PDB entry 3V3Y | X-ray diffraction, 2.80 A resolution | chains H and M of the 3 polymer chains in the assembly

Chain H:
Molecule: Reaction center protein H chain
Organism: Rhodobacter sphaeroides
UniProtKB: P0C0Y7 (RCEH_RHOSH); residue numbers follow UniProt; this construct covers 10-250
Chain sequence (241 residues; each row starts with the number of its first residue):
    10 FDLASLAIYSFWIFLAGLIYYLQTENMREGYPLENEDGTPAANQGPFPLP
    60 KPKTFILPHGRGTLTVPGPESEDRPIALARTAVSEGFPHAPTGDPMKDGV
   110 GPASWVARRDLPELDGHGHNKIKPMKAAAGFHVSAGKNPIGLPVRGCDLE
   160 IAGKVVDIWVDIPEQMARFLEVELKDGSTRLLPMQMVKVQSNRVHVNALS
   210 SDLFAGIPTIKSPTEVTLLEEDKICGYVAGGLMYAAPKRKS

Chain M:
Molecule: Reaction center protein M chain
Organism: Rhodobacter sphaeroides
UniProtKB: P0C0Y9 (RCEM_RHOSH); residues 1-302 here correspond to UniProt positions 2-303 (UniProt number = residue number + 1)
Chain sequence (302 residues; row label = number of the first residue in the row):
     1 AEYQNIFTQVQVRGPADLGMTEDVNLANRSGVGPFSTLLGWFGNAQLGPI
    51 YLGSLGVLSLFSGLMWFFTIGIWFWYQAGWNPAVFLRDLFFFSLEPPAPE
   101 YGLSFAAPLKEGGLWLIASFFMFVAVWSWWGRTYLRAQALGMGKHTAWAF
   151 LSAIWLWMVLGFIRPILMGSWSEAVPYGIFSHLDWTNNFSLVHGNLFYNP
   201 FHGLSIAFLYGSALLFAMHGATILAVSRFGGERELEQIADRGTAAERAAL
   251 FWRWTMGFNATMEGIHRWAIWMAVLVTLTGGIGILLSGTVVDNWYVWGQN
   301 HG
Ion coordination: Fe ion: His219, Glu234, His266 (shared with 2 residues of chain L)
Small-molecule neighbours:
  - bacteriochlorophyll a (BCL), molecule 1: Trp66, Phe67, Leu89, Met122, Trp157, Leu160, Val175, Ile179, His182, Leu183, Trp185, Thr186
  - bacteriochlorophyll a (BCL), molecule 2: Trp66, Met122, Val126, Ala153, Ile154, Leu156, Trp157, Leu160, Thr186, Asn187, Phe189, Ser190, Asn195, Leu196, Phe197, His202, Ser205, Ile206, Leu209, Tyr210, Val276, Thr277, Gly280, Gly281, Gly283, Ile284
  - bacteriochlorophyll a (BCL), molecule 3: Thr186, Phe197, Tyr210
  - bacteriochlorophyll a (BCL), molecule 4: Phe197, Gly203, Ile206, Ala207, Tyr210, Gly211, Leu214
  - bacteriopheophytin a (BPH), molecule 1: Ser59, Leu60, Gly63, Leu64, Trp66, Phe67, Phe68, Ala125, Val126, Trp129, Thr133, Thr146, Ala149, Phe150, Ser152, Ala153, Ala273, Thr277
  - bacteriopheophytin a (BPH), molecule 2: Tyr210, Ala213, Leu214, Ala217, Met218, Trp252, Thr255, Met256
  - speroidenone (SPN): Trp66, Phe67, Phe68, Ile70, Gly71, Phe74, Trp75, Phe85, Phe105, Trp115, Leu116, Ser119, Phe120, Met122, Phe123, Trp157, Met158, Leu160, Gly161, Phe162, Trp171, Val175, Tyr177, Gly178, Ile179, His182
  - ubiquinone-10 (U10): Leu214, Leu215, Met218, His219, Thr222, Ile223, Ala245, Ala248, Ala249, Trp252, Met256, Phe258, Asn259, Ala260, Thr261, Met262, Ile265, Trp268, Met272
Curated features (UniProtKB/Swiss-Prot):
  - binding site ((7R,8Z)-bacteriochlorophyll b): His182, His202
  - binding site (Fe cation): His219, Glu234, His266
  - binding site (a ubiquinone): Trp252

How chain H and chain M interact:
Contacting residue pairs (118):
  Phe10(H) with His301(M)
  Asp11(H) with Val290(M); Trp297(M), hydrogen bond; His301(M), salt bridge
  Leu12(H) with Val290(M), hydrophobic
  Ala13(H) with Leu286(M), hydrophobic; Val291(M), hydrophobic; Trp297(M)
  Ser14(H) with Trp297(M); His301(M)
  Ala16(H) with Phe201(M)
  Ile17(H) with Pro200(M), hydrophobic; Phe201(M)
  Phe20(H) with Leu204(M), hydrophobic; Phe208(M), hydrophobic; Thr279(M)
  Trp21(H) with Leu204(M), hydrophobic
  Leu27(H) with Trp271(M); Leu275(M), hydrophobic
  Tyr30(H) with Arg267(M), hydrogen bond
  Leu31(H) with Arg267(M); Trp268(M), hydrophobic; Trp271(M)
  Gln32(H) with Phe258(M); Trp268(M)
  Glu34(H) with Arg267(M), salt bridge
  Asn35(H) with Ala260(M); Thr261(M), hydrogen bond (side chain-backbone); Gly264(M), hydrogen bond (side chain-backbone); Ile265(M), hydrogen bond (side chain-backbone); Trp268(M)
  Glu38(H) with Ile238(M); Arg241(M), salt bridge
  Tyr40(H) with Arg253(M), hydrogen bond
  Lys62(H) with Glu263(M), salt bridge; Arg267(M)
  Phe64(H) with Ile238(M), hydrophobic; Glu263(M)
  Leu66(H) with Ala239(M), hydrophobic
  Leu73(H) with Ile238(M); Ala239(M)
  Glu79(H) with Arg241(M), salt bridge
  Pro111(H) with Arg247(M), hydrogen bond (backbone-side chain)
  Ser113(H) with Thr243(M), hydrogen bond (backbone-side chain); Arg247(M), hydrogen bond (backbone-side chain)
  Val115(H) with Arg241(M); Gly242(M); Thr243(M); Glu246(M)
  Arg117(H) with Glu236(M), hydrogen bond (side chain-backbone); Gln237(M); Asp240(M), hydrogen bond (side chain-backbone); Arg241(M); Gly242(M)
  Arg118(H) with Asp240(M), hydrogen bond (backbone-side chain)
  Glu122(H) with Arg233(M), salt bridge; Glu236(M)
  Gly125(H) with Met20(M)
  His126(H) with Met20(M)
  Ile131(H) with Arg233(M)
  Ala138(H) with Pro15(M)
  Gly139(H) with Arg13(M); Gly14(M)
  Phe140(H) with Val12(M), hydrophobic; Arg13(M); Gly14(M); Pro15(M)
  His141(H) with Val12(M); Arg13(M), hydrogen bond (backbone-backbone)
  Val142(H) with Val10(M), hydrophobic; Gln11(M); Val12(M), hydrophobic
  Ser143(H) with Gln11(M), hydrogen bond (backbone-backbone); Val12(M), hydrogen bond (side chain-backbone); Arg13(M)
  Ala144(H) with Val10(M); Gln11(M), hydrogen bond (backbone-backbone); Thr37(M); Trp41(M), hydrophobic
  Gly145(H) with Gln9(M); Trp41(M)
  Lys146(H) with Val10(M)
  Pro148(H) with Val10(M)
  Val169(H) with Val12(M), hydrophobic
  Pro172(H) with Asp17(M)
  Glu173(H) with Asn44(M)
  Gln174(H) with Val12(M); Arg13(M); Gly14(M), hydrogen bond (side chain-backbone); Pro15(M), hydrogen bond (side chain-backbone)
  Met175(H) with Glu232(M)
  Arg177(H) with Glu232(M), salt bridge; Arg233(M)
  Pro192(H) with Arg228(M)
  Met193(H) with Tyr3(M); Val10(M), hydrophobic
  Gln194(H) with Tyr3(M); Asn5(M); Ser227(M), hydrogen bond (side chain-backbone); Glu232(M)
  Met195(H) with Arg228(M), hydrogen bond
  Val196(H) with Tyr3(M); Gln9(M), hydrogen bond (backbone-side chain)
  Lys197(H) with Ala1(M); Gln9(M)
  Val198(H) with Gln9(M), hydrogen bond (backbone-side chain)
  Asn206(H) with Glu2(M)
  Leu227(H) with Arg233(M); Glu236(M)
  Glu230(H) with Arg233(M), salt bridge
  Asp231(H) with Gly242(M); Thr243(M), hydrogen bond (side chain-backbone)
  Cys234(H) with Arg228(M), hydrogen bond (side chain-backbone); Phe229(M)
  Ala238(H) with Phe229(M), hydrophobic; Arg247(M)
  Leu241(H) with Glu2(M); Arg228(M)
Also at the interface, not in a pair above, chain H (73 interface residues in all): Phe23, Leu24, Arg37, Gly39, Gly110, Ala112, Trp114, Lys130, Met134, Ile167, Ala176, Gly235
Also at the interface, not in a pair above, chain M (56 interface residues in all): Gly19, Gln46, Asn259, Trp294

Overview:
73 residues of chain H and 56 residues of chain M are in contact, with 24 hydrogen bonds and 8 salt bridges.
Polar contacts include Asp11(H)-His301(M), Glu34(H)-Arg267(M) and Glu38(H)-Arg241(M). Bound to chain M: 4
copies of bacteriochlorophyll a, bacteriopheophytin a, ubiquinone-10 and speroidenone.
Here chain H is Reaction center protein H chain and chain M is Reaction center protein M chain, both from
Rhodobacter sphaeroides. Entry 3V3Y (Photosynthetic Reaction Center From Rhodobacter Sphaeroides strain RV)
was determined by X-ray diffraction, deposited together with 3V3Z.
